Entry 8D9S (electron microscopy, 20.00 A resolution (very low resolution: no residue pairs are listed; an interface is given only as per-side residue counts)); this record covers chains B and M of the 60 polymer chains in the assembly.

# Chain B
Protein: AP-1 complex subunit beta-1
Organism: Homo sapiens
UniProt: Q10567 (AP1B1_HUMAN); numbering as in UniProt (aligned over 1-949)
Chain sequence (949 residues; numbered 1 to 949; the number before each row is that of its first residue):
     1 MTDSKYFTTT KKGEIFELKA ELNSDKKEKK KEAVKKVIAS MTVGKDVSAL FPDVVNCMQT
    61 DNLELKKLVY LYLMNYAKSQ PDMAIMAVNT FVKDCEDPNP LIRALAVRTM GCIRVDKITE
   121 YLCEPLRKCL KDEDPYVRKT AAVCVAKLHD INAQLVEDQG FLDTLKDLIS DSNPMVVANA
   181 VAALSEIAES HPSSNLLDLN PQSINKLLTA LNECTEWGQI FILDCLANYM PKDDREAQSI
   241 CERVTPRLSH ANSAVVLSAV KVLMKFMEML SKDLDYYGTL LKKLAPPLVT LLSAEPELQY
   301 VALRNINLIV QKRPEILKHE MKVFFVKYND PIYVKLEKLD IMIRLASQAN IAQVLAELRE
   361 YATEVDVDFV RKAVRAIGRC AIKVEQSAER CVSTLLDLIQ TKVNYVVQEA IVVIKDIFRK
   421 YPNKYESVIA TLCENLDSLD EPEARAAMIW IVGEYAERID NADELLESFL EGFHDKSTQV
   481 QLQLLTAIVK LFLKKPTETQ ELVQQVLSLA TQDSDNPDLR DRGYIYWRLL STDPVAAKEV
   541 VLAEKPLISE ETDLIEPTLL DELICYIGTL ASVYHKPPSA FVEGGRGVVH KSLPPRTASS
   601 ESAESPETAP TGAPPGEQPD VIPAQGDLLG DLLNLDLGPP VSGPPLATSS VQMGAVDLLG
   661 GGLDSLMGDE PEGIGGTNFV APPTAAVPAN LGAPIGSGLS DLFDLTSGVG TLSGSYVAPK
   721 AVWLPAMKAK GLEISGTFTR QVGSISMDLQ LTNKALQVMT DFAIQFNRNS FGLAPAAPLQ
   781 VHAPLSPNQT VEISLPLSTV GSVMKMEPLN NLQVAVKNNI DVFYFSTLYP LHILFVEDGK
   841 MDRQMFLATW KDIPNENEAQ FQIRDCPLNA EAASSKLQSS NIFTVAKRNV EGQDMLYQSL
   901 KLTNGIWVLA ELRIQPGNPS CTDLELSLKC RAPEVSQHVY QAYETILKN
Disordered / not traced: 1-13, 584-949
Sequence notes: engineered mutation Arg359 (Lys in Q10567), Lys476 (Glu in Q10567)
UniProt features mapped onto this chain:
  - modified residue: Lys318 (N6-acetyllysine), Tyr574 (3'-nitrotyrosine)
  - natural variant: Cys144 (C144R: In KIDAR), Glu792 to Asn949 (deletion: In KIDAR)

# Chain M
Protein: AP-1 complex subunit mu-1
Organism: Mus musculus
UniProt: P35585 (AP1M1_MOUSE); residue numbers follow UniProt; this construct covers 1-423
Chain sequence (423 residues; each row starts with the number of its first residue):
     1 MSASAVYVLD LKGKVLICRN YRGDVDMSEV EHFMPILMEK EEEGMLSPIL AHGGVRFMWI
    61 KHNNLYLVAT SKKNACVSLV FSFLYKVVQV FSEYFKELEE ESIRDNFVII YELLDELMDF
   121 GYPQTTDSKI LQEYITQEGH KLETGAPRPP ATVTNAVSWR SEGIKYRKNE VFLDVIEAVN
   181 LLVSANGNVL RSEIVGSIKM RVFLSGMPEL RLGLNDKVLF DNTGRGKSKS VELEDVKFHQ
   241 CVRLSRFEND RTISFIPPDG EFELMSYRLN THVKPLIWIE SVIEKHSHSR IEYMVKAKSQ
   301 FKRRSTANNV EIHIPVPNDA DSPKFKTTVG SVKWVPENSE IVWSVKSFPG GKEYLMRAHF
   361 GLPSVEAEDK EGKPPISVKF EIPYFTTSGI QVRYLKIIEK SGYQALPWVR YITQNGDYQL
   421 RTQ
Disordered / not traced: 1, 139-145
UniProt features mapped onto this chain:
  - modified residue: Ser2 (N-acetylserine), Thr152 (Phosphothreonine), Thr154 (Phosphothreonine), Thr223 (Phosphothreonine)

# Interface between chain B and chain M
At this resolution (20 A) residue pairs are not listed: 9 residues of chain B and 11 of chain M lie at the interface.

# In short
The interface between chain B and chain M involves 9 residues on one side and 11 on the other.
Chain B is AP-1 complex subunit beta-1 (Homo sapiens) and chain M is AP-1 complex subunit mu-1 (Mus musculus);
the structure, AP-1, Arf1, Nef lattice on MHC-I lipopeptide incorporated wide membrane tubes, centered on
beta-Arf1, was determined by electron microscopy, deposited together with 7UX3, 8D4C, 8D4D, 8D4E, 8D4F, 8D4G
and 5 further entries.
